Entry 7ENV (X-ray diffraction, 2.45 A resolution); this record covers chains A and B.

Chain A (and B):
Molecule: Bromodomain-containing protein 2
Source organism: Homo sapiens
Notes: chain B of this document is another copy of the same molecule, construct and numbering; everything in this record applies to it too
UniProtKB: P25440 (BRD2_HUMAN); residue numbers follow UniProt; this construct covers 73-194
Amino-acid sequence (122 residues; each row starts with the number of its first residue):
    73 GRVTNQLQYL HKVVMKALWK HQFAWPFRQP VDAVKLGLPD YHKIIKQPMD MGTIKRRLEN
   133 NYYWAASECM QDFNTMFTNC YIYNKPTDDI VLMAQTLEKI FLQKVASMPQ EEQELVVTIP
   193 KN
Not modelled in the structure: 73-74, 183-194 (chain B: 73-75, 183-194)
Residues lining bound ligands: BUX (7-chloranyl-2-[(3-chlorophenyl)amino]pyrano[3,4-e][1,3]oxazine-4,5-dione): W97, P98, F99, Q101, V103, K107, L108, L110, Y113, Y155, N156, I162
Curated features (UniProtKB/Swiss-Prot):
  - binding site (a protein): D112, Y155, N156, K157, D160, D161
  - mutagenesis: Q78 (Q78A: Loss of homodimerization), P111 to D112 (Abolished binding to histone H4 acetylated at 'Lys-12' (H4K12ac)), D112 to I116 (Abolished binding to histone H4 acetylated at 'Lys-12' (H4K12ac)), Y113 (Y113A: Abolished binding to histone H4 acetylated at 'Lys-12' (H4K12ac)), M142 to Q143 (Loss of homodimerization), Y153 (Y153K: Loss of homodimerization), I154 (I154A: Partial loss of homodimerization; when associated with A-182. Abolished binding to histone H4 acetylated at 'Lys-12' (H4K12ac)), N156 to D160 (Abolished binding to histone H4 acetylated at 'Lys-12' (H4K12ac)), N156 (N156A: Abolished binding to histone H4 acetylated at 'Lys-12' (H4K12ac). Abolished binding to histone H4 acetyl-methylated), K157 to D160 (Abolished binding to histone H4 acetylated at 'Lys-12' (H4K12ac)), P158 (P158D: Abolished binding to histone H4 acetylated at 'Lys-12' (H4K12ac)), D160 (D160A: Abolished binding to histone H4 acetylated at 'Lys-12' (H4K12ac)), 4 further mutagenesis entries in UniProt

How chain A and chain B interact:
Pairs across the interface (39; chain A residue first):
  Q78(A) - A178(B)  hydrogen bond (side chain-backbone)
  I116(A) - P158(B)  hydrophobic
  S139(A) - Q175(B)
  M142(A) - L174(B)
  M142(A) - A178(B)  hydrophobic
  Q143(A) - K171(B)
  Q143(A) - L174(B)
  N146(A) - E170(B)  hydrogen bond
  N146(A) - L174(B)
  T150(A) - Y153(B)
  T150(A) - Q167(B)
  T150(A) - E170(B)
  Y153(A) - T150(B)
  Y153(A) - Y153(B)
  Y153(A) - I154(B)  hydrophobic
  I154(A) - Y153(B)  hydrophobic
  I154(A) - P158(B)
  I154(A) - V163(B)  hydrophobic
  I154(A) - Q167(B)
  P158(A) - I116(B)  hydrophobic
  P158(A) - I154(B)  hydrophobic
  V163(A) - I154(B)  hydrophobic
  Q167(A) - I154(B)
  E170(A) - N146(B)  hydrogen bond
  K171(A) - Q143(B)
  L174(A) - M142(B)
  L174(A) - Q143(B)
  L174(A) - N146(B)
  V177(A) - M142(B)  hydrophobic
  A178(A) - Q78(B)  hydrogen bond (backbone-side chain)
  A178(A) - M142(B)  hydrophobic
  A178(A) - M180(B)
  S179(A) - Q182(B)
  M180(A) - A178(B)  hydrophobic
  M180(A) - Q182(B)
  P181(A) - Q182(B)
  Q182(A) - A178(B)
  Q182(A) - S179(B)
  Q182(A) - M180(B)
Interface residues without a listed pair, chain A (22 interface residues in all): Q175
Interface residues without a listed pair, chain B (21 interface residues in all): S139, V177

Overview:
Chain A and chain B form an interface of 22 and 21 residues respectively, with 4 hydrogen bonds. Polar
contacts include Q78(A)-A178(B) and N146(A)-E170(B). Ligands of chain A: compound BUX. UniProt lists 6
protein-binding residues and 20 mutagenesis sites on chain A.
Chain A and chain B are both Bromodomain-containing protein 2 (Homo sapiens); the structure, crystal structure
of NS5 in complex with the N-terminal bromodomain of BRD2 (BRD2-BD1), was determined by X-ray diffraction
together with 7ENZ and 7EO5 from the same study.
